PDB entry 2JA6 | X-ray diffraction, 4.00 A resolution | chains C and K of the 15 polymer chains in the assembly

== Chain C ==
Name: DNA-directed RNA polymerase II 45KDA polypeptide
Organism: Saccharomyces cerevisiae
Notes: EC 2.7.7.6
Reference sequence: P16370 (RPB3_YEAST); numbering as in UniProt (aligned over 1-318)
Chain sequence (318 residues; row label = number of the first residue in the row):
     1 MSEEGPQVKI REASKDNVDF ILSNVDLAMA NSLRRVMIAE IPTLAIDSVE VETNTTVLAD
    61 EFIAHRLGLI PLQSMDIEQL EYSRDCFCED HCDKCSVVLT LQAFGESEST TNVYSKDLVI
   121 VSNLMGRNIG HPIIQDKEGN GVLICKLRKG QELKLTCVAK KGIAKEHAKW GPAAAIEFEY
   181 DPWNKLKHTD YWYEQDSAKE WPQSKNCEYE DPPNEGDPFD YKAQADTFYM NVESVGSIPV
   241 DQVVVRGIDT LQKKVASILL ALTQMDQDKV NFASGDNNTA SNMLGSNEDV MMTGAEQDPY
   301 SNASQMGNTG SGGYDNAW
Unresolved in the structure: 1, 269-318
Bound ions: Zn2+: C86, C88, C95
Swiss-Prot annotation at these positions:
  - binding site (Zn(2+)): C86, C88, C92, C95
  - modified residue: S2 (N-acetylserine)

== Chain K ==
Name: DNA-directed RNA polymerase II 13.6 kDa polypeptide
Organism: Saccharomyces cerevisiae
Notes: EC 2.7.7.6
Reference sequence: P38902 (RPB11_YEAST); numbering as in UniProt (aligned over 1-120)
Chain sequence (120 residues; row label = number of the first residue in the row):
     1 MNAPDRFELF LLGEGESKLK IDPDTKAPNA VVITFEKEDH TLGNLIRAEL LNDRKVLFAA
    61 YKVEHPFFAR FKLRIQTTEG YDPKDALKNA CNSIINKLGA LKTNFETEWN LQTLAADDAF
Unresolved in the structure: 115-120

== How chain C and chain K interact ==
Pairs across the interface (61):
  S2(C) - N104(K)
  S2(C) - T107(K)
  E4(C) - A100(K)
  E4(C) - N104(K)
  P6(C) - K97(K)
  Q7(C) - N104(K)
  V8(C) - N104(K)
  V8(C) - F105(K)  hydrophobic
  K9(C) - E108(K)
  I10(C) - E108(K)
  I10(C) - W109(K)
  A13(C) - Q112(K)
  S14(C) - W109(K)
  V18(C) - F105(K)  hydrophobic
  V18(C) - W109(K)  hydrophobic
  D26(C) - E49(K)
  A28(C) - A48(K)  hydrophobic
  M29(C) - L45(K)  hydrophobic
  M29(C) - L98(K)  hydrophobic
  S32(C) - L45(K)
  R35(C) - D39(K)  salt bridge
  R35(C) - H40(K)
  R35(C) - T41(K)  hydrogen bond
  E40(C) - T41(K)
  R84(C) - F10(K)
  R84(C) - L11(K)
  A164(C) - R6(K)
  K165(C) - R6(K)  hydrogen bond (backbone-side chain)
  K165(C) - L9(K)
  K165(C) - D39(K)  salt bridge
  E166(C) - R6(K)  hydrogen bond (backbone-side chain)
  E166(C) - F7(K)
  E166(C) - F10(K)
  H167(C) - R6(K)
  D241(C) - W109(K)
  V244(C) - F105(K)  hydrophobic
  V245(C) - K102(K)
  V245(C) - F105(K)  hydrophobic
  V245(C) - E106(K)
  I248(C) - L98(K)  hydrophobic
  I248(C) - L101(K)  hydrophobic
  I248(C) - K102(K)
  D249(C) - K102(K)  salt bridge
  L251(C) - L45(K)  hydrophobic
  Q252(C) - I95(K)
  Q252(C) - L98(K)
  Q252(C) - G99(K)
  K254(C) - E38(K)  salt bridge
  K254(C) - T41(K)
  K254(C) - L42(K)
  V255(C) - L42(K)
  V255(C) - C91(K)  hydrophobic
  V255(C) - I94(K)  hydrophobic
  I258(C) - L19(K)  hydrophobic
  I258(C) - L42(K)  hydrophobic
  L259(C) - K88(K)
  L259(C) - C91(K)  hydrophobic
  L259(C) - N92(K)
  L262(C) - L19(K)  hydrophobic
  L262(C) - L87(K)  hydrophobic
  M265(C) - L19(K)
Also at the interface, not in a pair above, chain C (42 interface residues in all): E3, G5, F20, L22, I163, A256, A261, D266
Also at the interface, not in a pair above, chain K (41 interface residues in all): S17, K18, I21, F35, N44, I46, N52, K84

== Overview ==
Chain C and chain K form an interface of 42 and 41 residues respectively; the contacts include 3 hydrogen
bonds and 4 salt bridges. Polar pairs include R35(C)-D39(K), K165(C)-D39(K) and D249(C)-K102(K). C86(C),
C88(C) and C95(C) coordinate Zn2+. UniProt lists 4 Zn2+-binding residues on chain C.
Here chain C is DNA-directed RNA polymerase II 45KDA polypeptide and chain K is DNA-directed RNA polymerase II
13.6 kDa polypeptide, both from Saccharomyces cerevisiae. Entry 2JA6 (CPD lesion containing RNA Polymerase II
elongation complex B) was determined by X-ray diffraction together with 2JA5, 2JA7 and 2JA8 from the same
study.
